PDB entry 7DCC | electron microscopy, 4.30 A resolution (low resolution: residue-level contacts below are approximate; hydrogen-bond / salt-bridge calls are withheld) | chains E and K of the 9 polymer chains in the assembly

== Chain E (and K) ==
Name: Spike glycoprotein
Organism: Severe acute respiratory syndrome coronavirus 2
Notes: chain K of this document is another copy of the same molecule, construct and numbering; everything in this record applies to it too
Reference sequence: P0DTC2 (SPIKE_SARS2); numbering as in UniProt (aligned over 1-1208)
Sequence (1261 residues; row label = number of the first residue in the row):
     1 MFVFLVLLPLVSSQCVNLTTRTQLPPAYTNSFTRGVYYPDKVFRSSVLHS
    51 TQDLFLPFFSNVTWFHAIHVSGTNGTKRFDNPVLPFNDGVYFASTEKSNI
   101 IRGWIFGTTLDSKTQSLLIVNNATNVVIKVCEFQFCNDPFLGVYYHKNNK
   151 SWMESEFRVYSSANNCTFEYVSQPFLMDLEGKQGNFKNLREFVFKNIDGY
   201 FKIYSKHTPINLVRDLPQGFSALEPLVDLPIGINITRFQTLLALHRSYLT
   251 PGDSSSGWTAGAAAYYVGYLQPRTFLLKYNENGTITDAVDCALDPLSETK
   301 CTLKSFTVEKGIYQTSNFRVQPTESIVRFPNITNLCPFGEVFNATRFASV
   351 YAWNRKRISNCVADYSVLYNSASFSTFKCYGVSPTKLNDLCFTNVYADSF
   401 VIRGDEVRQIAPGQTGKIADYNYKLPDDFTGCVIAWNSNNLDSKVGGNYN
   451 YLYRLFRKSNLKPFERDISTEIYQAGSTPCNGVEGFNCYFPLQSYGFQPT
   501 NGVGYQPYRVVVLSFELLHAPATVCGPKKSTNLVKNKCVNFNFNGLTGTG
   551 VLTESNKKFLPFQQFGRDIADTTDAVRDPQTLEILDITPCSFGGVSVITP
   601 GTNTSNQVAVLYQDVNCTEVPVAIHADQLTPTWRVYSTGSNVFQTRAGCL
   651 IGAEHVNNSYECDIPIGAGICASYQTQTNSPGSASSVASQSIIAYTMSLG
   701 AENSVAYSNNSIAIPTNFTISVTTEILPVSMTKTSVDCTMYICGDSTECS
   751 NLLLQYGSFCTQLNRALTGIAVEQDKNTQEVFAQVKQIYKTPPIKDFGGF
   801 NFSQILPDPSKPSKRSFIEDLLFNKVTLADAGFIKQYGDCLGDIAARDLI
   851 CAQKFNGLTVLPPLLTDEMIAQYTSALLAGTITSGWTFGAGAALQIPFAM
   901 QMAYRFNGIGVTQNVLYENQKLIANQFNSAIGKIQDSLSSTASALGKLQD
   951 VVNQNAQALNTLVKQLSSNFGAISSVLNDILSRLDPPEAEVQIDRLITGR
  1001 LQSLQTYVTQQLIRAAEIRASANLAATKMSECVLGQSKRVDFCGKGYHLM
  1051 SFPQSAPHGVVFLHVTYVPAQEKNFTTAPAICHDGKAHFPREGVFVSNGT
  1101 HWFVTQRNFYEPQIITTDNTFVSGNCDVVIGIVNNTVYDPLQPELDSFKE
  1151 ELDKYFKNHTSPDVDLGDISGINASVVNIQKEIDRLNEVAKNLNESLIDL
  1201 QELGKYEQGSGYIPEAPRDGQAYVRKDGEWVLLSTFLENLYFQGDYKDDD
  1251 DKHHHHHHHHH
Disordered / not traced: 1-13, 70-76, 248-254, 621-640, 677-688, 812, 828-853, 1148-1261
Differences from the reference sequence: engineered mutation G682 (Arg in P0DTC2), S683 (Arg in P0DTC2), S685 (Arg in P0DTC2), P986 (Lys in P0DTC2), P987 (Val in P0DTC2); expression tag (1209-1261)
Cystine bridges: C131-C166, C291-C301, C336-C361, C379-C432, C391-C525, C480-C488, C538-C590, C617-C649, C662-C671, C738-C760, C743-C749, C1032-C1043, C1082-C1126
UniProt features mapped onto this chain:
  - region: N280 to C301 (Putative superantigen), R403 to D405 (Integrin-binding motif), N448 to F456 (Immunodominant HLA epitope recognized by the CD8+), P681, A684 (Putative superantigen), S816 to Y837 (Fusion peptide 1), K835 to F855 (Fusion peptide 2), D1163 to E1202 (Heptad repeat 2)
  - site: R815, S816 (Cleavage)
  - glycosylation: N17 (N-linked (GlcNAc...) (complex) asparagine), N61 (N-linked (GlcNAc...) (hybrid) asparagine), N74 (N-linked (GlcNAc...) (complex) asparagine), N122 (N-linked (GlcNAc...) (hybrid) asparagine), N149 (N-linked (GlcNAc...) (complex) asparagine), N165 (N-linked (GlcNAc...) (complex) asparagine), N234 (N-linked (GlcNAc...) (high mannose) asparagine), N282 (N-linked (GlcNAc...) (complex) asparagine), T323 (O-linked (GalNAc) threonine), S325 (O-linked (HexNAc...) serine), N331 (N-linked (GlcNAc...) (complex) asparagine), N343 (N-linked (GlcNAc...) (complex) asparagine), N603 (N-linked (GlcNAc...) (hybrid) asparagine), N616 (N-linked (GlcNAc...) (complex) asparagine), N657 (N-linked (GlcNAc...) (complex) asparagine), T676 (O-linked (GlcNAc...) threonine), T678 (O-linked (GlcNAc...) threonine), N709 (N-linked (GlcNAc...) (high mannose) asparagine), N717 (N-linked (GlcNAc...) (hybrid) asparagine), N801 (N-linked (GlcNAc...) (hybrid) asparagine) and 6 more in UniProt
  - natural variant: L5 (L5F: In strain: Iota/B.1.526), S13 (S13I: In strain: Epsilon/B.1.427/B.1.429), L18 (L18F: In strain: Beta/B.1.351, Gamma/P.1 and 1 more), T19 (T19I: In strain: Omicron/BQ.1.1, Omicron/XBB.1.5 and 1 more; T19R: In strain: Delta/B.1.617.2, Omicron/BA.2 and 4 more), T20 (T20N: In strain: Gamma/P.1), L24 to A27 (sequence variant, change not given here; In strain: Omicron/BA.2, Omicron/BA.2.12.1 and 6 more), P26 (P26S: In strain: Gamma/P.1), Q52 (Q52H: In strain: Omicron/EG.5.1), A67 (A67V: In strain: Eta/B.1.525, Omicron/BA.1), H69 to V70 (deletion: In strain: Alpha/B.1.1.7, Eta/B.1.525 and 5 more), G75 (G75V: In strain: Lambda/C.37), T76 (T76I: In strain: Lambda/C.37), 82 further natural variant entries in UniProt
  - mutagenesis: H69 to V70 (Increased incorporation of cleaved spike into virions), N121 (N121Q: Partial loss of biliverdin affinity), R190 (R190K: Partial loss of biliverdin affinity), N234 (N234Q: Increased resistance to neutralizing antibodies), N331 (N331Q: Reduced viral infectivity), N343 (N343Q: Reduced viral infectivity), L452 (L452R: Increased resistance to neutralizing antibodies. Decreases HLA binding to NF9 epitope. Increased binding affinity to human ACE2), Y453 (Y453F: Decreased HLA binding to NF9 epitope. Increased binding affinity to human ACE2), A475 (A475V: Increased resistance to neutralizing antibodies), V483 (V483A: Increased resistance to neutralizing antibodies), E484 (E484D: Increased replication in human TMEM106B overexpressing cells), F490 (F490L: Increased resistance to neutralizing antibodies and human covalescent sera neutralization), 12 further mutagenesis entries in UniProt

== Chain E / chain K interface ==
Contacting residue pairs (154):
  Y38(E) - L560(K)
  Y38(E) - F562(K)
  K41(E) - F562(K)
  K41(E) - Q563(K)
  K41(E) - Q564(K)
  K41(E) - F565(K)
  V42(E) - Q563(K)
  V42(E) - R567(K)
  F43(E) - F559(K)
  F43(E) - Q563(K)
  F43(E) - F565(K)
  F43(E) - G566(K)
  F43(E) - R567(K)
  R44(E) - D568(K)
  V47(E) - I569(K)
  E224(E) - F562(K)
  P225(E) - F562(K)
  N282(E) - K558(K)
  N282(E) - L560(K)
  G283(E) - L560(K)
  D737(E) - N317(K)
  T739(E) - N317(K)
  M740(E) - R319(K)
  D745(E) - R319(K)
  Q755(E) - S968(K)
  Q755(E) - N969(K)
  Q755(E) - F970(K)
  Q755(E) - G971(K)
  Y756(E) - Q965(K)
  Y756(E) - S968(K)
  Y756(E) - F970(K)
  G757(E) - S968(K)
  S758(E) - T961(K)
  S758(E) - Q965(K)
  F759(E) - T1006(K)
  Q762(E) - T961(K)
  Q762(E) - Q965(K)
  Q762(E) - Q1010(K)
  R765(E) - T302(K)
  R765(E) - Q957(K)
  K776(E) - D950(K)
  E780(E) - K947(K)
  Q784(E) - K1045(K)
  K786(E) - G700(K)
  K786(E) - A701(K)
  Q787(E) - A701(K)
  Q787(E) - N703(K)
  I788(E) - L699(K)
  I788(E) - G700(K)
  I788(E) - A701(K)
  I788(E) - E702(K)
  I788(E) - N703(K)
  Y789(E) - N703(K)
  K790(E) - E702(K)
  K790(E) - N703(K)
  K790(E) - S704(K)
  K790(E) - V705(K)
  P792(E) - Y707(K)
  D796(E) - Y707(K)
  F797(E) - Y707(K)
  G798(E) - Y707(K)
  F855(E) - P589(K)
  F855(E) - F592(K)
  N856(E) - T572(K)
  G857(E) - F592(K)
  T859(E) - Q613(K)
  L861(E) - Q613(K)
  P862(E) - R646(K)
  P862(E) - A647(K)
  P863(E) - G667(K)
  P863(E) - A668(K)
  L864(E) - P665(K)
  L864(E) - I666(K)
  L864(E) - G667(K)
  L864(E) - A668(K)
  L864(E) - G669(K)
  L864(E) - I670(K)
  L865(E) - M697(K)
  M869(E) - G669(K)
  M869(E) - T696(K)
  M869(E) - M697(K)
  M869(E) - L699(K)
  Q872(E) - L699(K)
  Y873(E) - L699(K)
  T883(E) - V705(K)
  W886(E) - Y1047(K)
  W886(E) - R1107(K)
  T887(E) - Y1047(K)
  G889(E) - D1041(K)
  A890(E) - G1046(K)
  A890(E) - Y1047(K)
  A890(E) - V1068(K)
  G891(E) - V1068(K)
  A893(E) - E1072(K)
  L894(E) - P715(K)
  L894(E) - E1072(K)
  L894(E) - R1107(K)
  Q895(E) - V705(K)
  Q895(E) - A706(K)
  Q895(E) - Y707(K)
  Q895(E) - S708(K)
  Q895(E) - S711(K)
  Q895(E) - I712(K)
  Q895(E) - A713(K)
  I896(E) - R1107(K)
  P897(E) - Y707(K)
  P897(E) - S708(K)
  P897(E) - S711(K)
  P897(E) - I712(K)
  F898(E) - Y707(K)
  M900(E) - P1079(K)
  M900(E) - V1094(K)
  M900(E) - R1107(K)
  Q901(E) - R1107(K)
  Y904(E) - R1107(K)
  Q913(E) - F1089(K)
  Q913(E) - P1090(K)
  N914(E) - F1089(K)
  N914(E) - S1123(K)
  Y917(E) - P1079(K)
  Y917(E) - F1089(K)
  Y917(E) - V1129(K)
  E918(E) - S1123(K)
  E918(E) - G1124(K)
  E918(E) - V1128(K)
  N960(E) - A570(K)
  V963(E) - A570(K)
  V963(E) - T572(K)
  K964(E) - A570(K)
  S967(E) - D571(K)
  N978(E) - T547(K)
  Q1002(E) - Q1002(K)
  Q1005(E) - T1006(K)
  T1009(E) - T1009(K)
  L1012(E) - I1013(K)
  I1013(E) - I1013(K)
  A1016(E) - E1017(K)
  R1019(E) - E1017(K)
  T1027(E) - R1039(K)
  S1030(E) - V1040(K)
  S1030(E) - D1041(K)
  E1031(E) - R1039(K)
  E1031(E) - V1040(K)
  E1031(E) - F1042(K)
  L1034(E) - V1040(K)
  L1034(E) - D1041(K)
  G1035(E) - V1040(K)
  K1038(E) - K1038(K)
  R1039(E) - R1039(K)
  E1111(E) - F1121(K)
  E1111(E) - S1123(K)
  Q1113(E) - F1121(K)
  E1144(E) - L1145(K)
  L1145(E) - L1145(K)
Other interface residues (no listed pair), chain E (103 interface residues in all): D40, E281, S735, T768, K854, T866, Q920, V976, T998, A1020, N1023, Q1036, S1037, D1118, N1119, L1141
Other interface residues (no listed pair), chain K (95 interface residues in all): Q314, T549, G593, C671, N709, G910, Y1067, P1069, T1077, A1078, R1091, I1130, D1139, L1141

== Overview ==
The interface between chain E and chain K involves 103 residues on one side and 95 on the other. From UniProt:
24 mutagenesis sites on chain E.
Chain E and chain K are both Spike glycoprotein (Severe acute respiratory syndrome coronavirus 2); the
structure, S-3C1-F3b structure, all the three RBDs are in the up conformation and each of them associates ...,
was determined by electron microscopy (same publication as 7DCX, 7DD2 and 7DD8).
